Entry 6KHP (X-ray diffraction, 2.30 A resolution); this record covers chains A and B.

[Chain A (and B)]
Name: Tryptophan decarboxylase 1
Organism: Oryza sativa subsp. japonica
Notes: EC 4.1.1.-; chain B of this document is another copy of the same molecule, construct and numbering; everything in this record applies to it too
UniProtKB: Q6ZJK7 (TDC1_ORYSJ); numbering as in UniProt (aligned over 1-514)
Chain sequence (514 residues; each row starts with the number of its first residue):
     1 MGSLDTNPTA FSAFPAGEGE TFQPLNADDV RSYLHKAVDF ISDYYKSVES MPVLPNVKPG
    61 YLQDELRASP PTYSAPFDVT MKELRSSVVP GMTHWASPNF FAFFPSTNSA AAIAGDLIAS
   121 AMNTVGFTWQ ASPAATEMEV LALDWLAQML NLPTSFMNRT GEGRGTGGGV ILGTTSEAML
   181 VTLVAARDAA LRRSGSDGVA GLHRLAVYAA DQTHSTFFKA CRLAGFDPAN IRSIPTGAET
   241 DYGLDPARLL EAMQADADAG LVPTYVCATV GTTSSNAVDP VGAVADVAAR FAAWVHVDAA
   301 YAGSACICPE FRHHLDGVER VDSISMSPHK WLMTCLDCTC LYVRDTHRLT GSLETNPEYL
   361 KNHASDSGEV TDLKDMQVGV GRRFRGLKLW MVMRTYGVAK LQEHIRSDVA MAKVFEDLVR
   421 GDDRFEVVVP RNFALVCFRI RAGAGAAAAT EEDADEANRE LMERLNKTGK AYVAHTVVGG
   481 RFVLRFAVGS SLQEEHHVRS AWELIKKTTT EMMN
Disordered / not traced: 1-20, 159-162 (chain B: 1-20, 350-367)
Covalently attached groups: pyridoxal phosphate (PLP) linked to Lys330; 2-(1H-indol-3-yl)ethanamine (TSS) linked to Tyr359
Ion coordination: Ca2+ near Asp408 (its only coordinating residue here)
Small-molecule neighbours:
  - pyridoxal phosphate (PLP), molecule 1: Phe104, Thr174, Thr175, Ser176, His214, Thr216, Thr269, Gly271, Thr273, Asp298, Ala300, Tyr301, His329
  - pyridoxal phosphate (PLP), molecule 2: Gly379, Val380, Gly381
  - 2-(1H-indol-3-yl)ethanamine (TSS): Val125, Phe127, Leu360, Val380, Gly381
Curated features (UniProtKB/Swiss-Prot):
  - active site: Tyr359 (Proton donor)
  - binding site (serotonin): Phe104, His214
  - binding site (pyridoxal 5'-phosphate): Thr175, Ser176, Thr273, Val380, Gly381
  - modified residue: Lys330 (N6-(pyridoxal phosphate)lysine)
From the paper describing this entry:
  - binding site for pyridoxal phosphate: Lys330
  - binding site for 2-(1H-indol-3-yl)ethanamine: Trp95, Phe103, Phe104, Val125, Phe127, Leu336, Tyr359, Leu360, Val380
  - conformationally variable residues (order/disorder transition): Thr350 to Ser367
  - mutagenesis - K330A, Y359A, Y359F, Y359H: abolished catalytic activity
  - mutagenesis - E358A, K361A: unchanged catalytic activity
  - catalytic residues: Lys330, Tyr359
  - catalytic residues: His214 (proposed by the authors, not directly observed)
  - specificity-determining residues: Gly381 (proposed by the authors, not directly observed)
  - mutagenesis - H214A, H214F, H214Q, H214Y: decreased catalytic activity

[How chain A and chain B interact]
Pairs across the interface (302; chain A residue first):
  Phe22(A) - Met333(B)  hydrophobic
  Phe22(A) - Tyr396(B)  hydrophobic
  Gln23(A) - Glu494(B)
  Pro24(A) - Asn108(B)
  Pro24(A) - Ser109(B)
  Pro24(A) - Ala110(B)  hydrogen bond (backbone-backbone)
  Pro24(A) - Met333(B)  hydrophobic
  Pro24(A) - Tyr396(B)
  Leu25(A) - Tyr45(B)
  Leu25(A) - Ser109(B)
  Leu25(A) - Ala110(B)
  Leu25(A) - Ile113(B)  hydrophobic
  Leu25(A) - Ser491(B)
  Leu25(A) - Leu492(B)  hydrophobic
  Ala27(A) - Lys46(B)
  Val30(A) - Ile41(B)  hydrophobic
  Val30(A) - Tyr45(B)  hydrophobic
  Val30(A) - Ala110(B)  hydrophobic
  Tyr33(A) - Ala110(B)  hydrophobic
  Tyr33(A) - Ala111(B)
  Tyr33(A) - Thr395(B)
  Tyr33(A) - Tyr396(B)
  Leu34(A) - Val38(B)  hydrophobic
  Leu34(A) - Ile113(B)  hydrophobic
  Leu34(A) - Ala114(B)  hydrophobic
  His35(A) - His35(B)
  His35(A) - Val38(B)
  Ala37(A) - Leu117(B)  hydrophobic
  Ala37(A) - Ile118(B)  hydrophobic
  Val38(A) - Arg31(B)
  Val38(A) - Leu34(B)  hydrophobic
  Val38(A) - His35(B)
  Asp39(A) - Arg31(B)  salt bridge
  Phe40(A) - Ile118(B)  hydrophobic
  Ile41(A) - Val30(B)  hydrophobic
  Ile41(A) - Leu117(B)  hydrophobic
  Ile41(A) - Ala121(B)  hydrophobic
  Ser42(A) - Arg31(B)  hydrogen bond
  Tyr45(A) - Leu25(B)
  Tyr45(A) - Ala121(B)  hydrogen bond (side chain-backbone)
  Lys46(A) - Ala27(B)
  Leu54(A) - Gln130(B)
  Pro55(A) - Pro133(B)  hydrophobic
  Val57(A) - Trp129(B)
  Val57(A) - Pro133(B)  hydrophobic
  Pro59(A) - Trp129(B)
  Pro59(A) - Glu137(B)
  Pro59(A) - Gly368(B)
  Gly60(A) - Glu137(B)  hydrogen bond (backbone-side chain)
  Gly60(A) - Arg159(B)  hydrogen bond (backbone-side chain)
  Gly60(A) - Val370(B)
  Tyr61(A) - Ala134(B)
  Tyr61(A) - Glu137(B)  hydrogen bond (backbone-side chain)
  Leu62(A) - Glu137(B)  hydrogen bond (backbone-side chain)
  Leu62(A) - Met138(B)
  Gln63(A) - Leu141(B)
  Gln63(A) - Arg159(B)
  Gln63(A) - Thr160(B)  hydrogen bond (side chain-backbone)
  Asp64(A) - Arg159(B)  salt bridge
  Leu66(A) - Met138(B)  hydrophobic
  Leu66(A) - Leu141(B)  hydrophobic
  Leu66(A) - Trp390(B)
  Arg67(A) - Leu141(B)
  Arg67(A) - Trp145(B)  hydrogen bond (backbone-side chain)
  Ala68(A) - Trp145(B)  hydrogen bond (backbone-side chain)
  Ala68(A) - Gln148(B)  hydrogen bond (backbone-side chain)
  Ser69(A) - Trp145(B)
  Ser69(A) - Gln148(B)  hydrogen bond
  Pro70(A) - Trp145(B)  hydrophobic
  Pro70(A) - Met149(B)  hydrophobic
  Pro70(A) - Val398(B)  hydrophobic
  Pro71(A) - Trp145(B)
  Pro71(A) - Met393(B)
  Pro71(A) - Arg394(B)
  Pro71(A) - Gly397(B)
  Pro71(A) - Val398(B)  hydrogen bond (backbone-backbone)
  Thr72(A) - Gly397(B)
  Thr72(A) - Val398(B)  hydrogen bond (backbone-backbone)
  Thr72(A) - Ala399(B)  hydrogen bond (backbone-backbone)
  Tyr73(A) - Tyr396(B)
  Tyr73(A) - Gly397(B)
  Ser74(A) - Thr395(B)
  Ser74(A) - Tyr396(B)
  Ser74(A) - Lys400(B)  hydrogen bond
  Ala75(A) - Arg394(B)
  Ala75(A) - Thr395(B)  hydrogen bond (backbone-backbone)
  Phe77(A) - Ala114(B)  hydrophobic
  Phe77(A) - Met391(B)  hydrophobic
  Phe77(A) - Thr395(B)
  Val79(A) - Arg394(B)
  Thr80(A) - Trp390(B)
  Thr80(A) - Met391(B)
  Thr80(A) - Arg394(B)
  Thr80(A) - Thr395(B)  hydrogen bond
  Met81(A) - Ile118(B)  hydrophobic
  Glu83(A) - Trp390(B)
  Glu83(A) - Arg394(B)  salt bridge
  Leu84(A) - Ile118(B)  hydrophobic
  Leu84(A) - Trp390(B)
  Leu84(A) - Met391(B)  hydrophobic
  Val88(A) - Ala134(B)
  Val88(A) - Met138(B)  hydrophobic
  Gly91(A) - Pro133(B)
  Gly91(A) - Ala134(B)  hydrogen bond (backbone-backbone)
  Met92(A) - Met122(B)  hydrophobic
  Met92(A) - Ser132(B)
  Met92(A) - Ala134(B)
  Thr93(A) - Thr124(B)
  Thr93(A) - Gln130(B)  hydrogen bond (side chain-backbone)
  Thr93(A) - Ala131(B)
  Thr93(A) - Ser132(B)  hydrogen bond (backbone-side chain)
  Thr93(A) - Pro133(B)
  Trp95(A) - Asn123(B)
  Trp95(A) - Thr124(B)
  Trp95(A) - Val125(B)
  Trp95(A) - Phe127(B)  hydrophobic
  Trp95(A) - Ala131(B)  hydrogen bond (side chain-backbone)
  Phe103(A) - Phe127(B)  hydrophobic
  Ser106(A) - Asn123(B)  hydrogen bond (side chain-backbone)
  Asn108(A) - Pro24(B)
  Asn108(A) - Ser120(B)  hydrogen bond (side chain-backbone)
  Asn108(A) - Ala121(B)
  Asn108(A) - Asn123(B)
  Ser109(A) - Pro24(B)
  Ser109(A) - Leu25(B)
  Ala110(A) - Pro24(B)  hydrogen bond (backbone-backbone)
  Ala110(A) - Leu25(B)
  Ala110(A) - Val30(B)  hydrophobic
  Ala110(A) - Tyr33(B)  hydrophobic
  Ala111(A) - Tyr33(B)
  Ile113(A) - Leu25(B)  hydrophobic
  Ile113(A) - Leu34(B)  hydrophobic
  Ile113(A) - Leu117(B)  hydrophobic
  Ile113(A) - Ala121(B)  hydrophobic
  Ala114(A) - Leu34(B)  hydrophobic
  Ala114(A) - Phe77(B)  hydrophobic
  Asp116(A) - Ser120(B)
  Asp116(A) - Arg383(B)  salt bridge
  Leu117(A) - Ala37(B)  hydrophobic
  Leu117(A) - Ile41(B)  hydrophobic
  Leu117(A) - Ile113(B)  hydrophobic
  Ile118(A) - Ala37(B)  hydrophobic
  Ile118(A) - Phe40(B)  hydrophobic
  Ile118(A) - Met81(B)  hydrophobic
  Ile118(A) - Leu84(B)  hydrophobic
  Ser120(A) - Asn108(B)  hydrogen bond (backbone-side chain)
  Ser120(A) - Asp116(B)
  Ser120(A) - Cys335(B)
  Ala121(A) - Ile41(B)  hydrophobic
  Ala121(A) - Tyr45(B)  hydrogen bond (backbone-side chain)
  Ala121(A) - Asn108(B)
  Met122(A) - Phe40(B)  hydrophobic
  Met122(A) - Tyr44(B)  hydrophobic
  Met122(A) - Met92(B)  hydrophobic
  Asn123(A) - Trp95(B)
  Asn123(A) - Ser106(B)  hydrogen bond (backbone-side chain)
  Asn123(A) - Thr107(B)
  Asn123(A) - Asn108(B)
  Asn123(A) - Cys335(B)
  Asn123(A) - Leu336(B)  hydrogen bond (side chain-backbone)
  Thr124(A) - Thr93(B)
  Thr124(A) - Trp95(B)
  Val125(A) - Trp95(B)
  Val125(A) - Leu336(B)  hydrophobic
  Phe127(A) - Trp95(B)  hydrophobic
  Phe127(A) - Phe103(B)  hydrophobic
  Trp129(A) - Val57(B)
  Trp129(A) - Lys58(B)
  Trp129(A) - Pro59(B)
  Gln130(A) - Leu54(B)
  Gln130(A) - Thr93(B)  hydrogen bond (backbone-side chain)
  Ala131(A) - Thr93(B)  hydrogen bond (backbone-side chain)
  Ala131(A) - Trp95(B)  hydrogen bond (backbone-side chain)
  Ser132(A) - Met92(B)
  Ser132(A) - Thr93(B)  hydrogen bond (side chain-backbone)
  Pro133(A) - Pro55(B)
  Pro133(A) - Val57(B)  hydrophobic
  Pro133(A) - Gly91(B)
  Pro133(A) - Thr93(B)
  Ala134(A) - Tyr61(B)
  Ala134(A) - Val88(B)
  Ala134(A) - Gly91(B)  hydrogen bond (backbone-backbone)
  Glu137(A) - Lys58(B)
  Glu137(A) - Pro59(B)
  Glu137(A) - Gly60(B)  hydrogen bond (side chain-backbone)
  Glu137(A) - Tyr61(B)  hydrogen bond (side chain-backbone)
  Glu137(A) - Leu62(B)  hydrogen bond (side chain-backbone)
  Met138(A) - Leu62(B)
  Met138(A) - Leu66(B)  hydrophobic
  Met138(A) - Val88(B)  hydrophobic
  Leu141(A) - Leu66(B)  hydrophobic
  Leu141(A) - Arg67(B)
  Trp145(A) - Arg67(B)  hydrogen bond (side chain-backbone)
  Trp145(A) - Ala68(B)  hydrogen bond (side chain-backbone)
  Trp145(A) - Ser69(B)
  Trp145(A) - Pro70(B)  hydrophobic
  Trp145(A) - Pro71(B)
  Gln148(A) - Ala68(B)  hydrogen bond (side chain-backbone)
  Gln148(A) - Ser69(B)  hydrogen bond
  Gln148(A) - Pro70(B)
  Met149(A) - Pro70(B)  hydrophobic
  Thr174(A) - Gly381(B)
  Ser176(A) - Val378(B)
  Ser176(A) - Gly379(B)
  Glu177(A) - Val378(B)
  Leu180(A) - Leu180(B)  hydrophobic
  Val184(A) - Leu223(B)  hydrophobic
  Arg187(A) - Arg222(B)  hydrogen bond (side chain-backbone)
  Arg187(A) - Leu223(B)  hydrogen bond (side chain-backbone)
  Arg187(A) - Gly225(B)
  Asp197(A) - Asp227(B)
  Gly198(A) - Asp227(B)
  Val199(A) - His203(B)
  Val199(A) - Gly225(B)
  Val199(A) - Phe226(B)
  Val199(A) - Asp227(B)  hydrogen bond (backbone-side chain)
  Ala200(A) - His203(B)
  Leu202(A) - Leu202(B)  hydrophobic
  His203(A) - Val199(B)
  His203(A) - Ala200(B)
  Lys219(A) - Asp375(B)  hydrogen bond (side chain-backbone)
  Lys219(A) - Gln377(B)  hydrogen bond (side chain-backbone)
  Lys219(A) - Val378(B)
  Lys219(A) - Val380(B)
  Arg222(A) - Arg187(B)  hydrogen bond (backbone-side chain)
  Leu223(A) - Val184(B)  hydrophobic
  Leu223(A) - Arg187(B)  hydrogen bond (backbone-side chain)
  Leu223(A) - Leu223(B)
  Leu223(A) - Ala224(B)
  Ala224(A) - Leu223(B)
  Gly225(A) - Arg187(B)
  Gly225(A) - Val199(B)
  Asp227(A) - Asp197(B)
  Asp227(A) - Gly198(B)
  Asp227(A) - Val199(B)  hydrogen bond (side chain-backbone)
  Met333(A) - Pro24(B)  hydrophobic
  Cys335(A) - Ser120(B)
  Cys335(A) - Asn123(B)
  Leu336(A) - Asn123(B)  hydrogen bond (backbone-side chain)
  Leu336(A) - Val125(B)  hydrophobic
  Leu336(A) - Arg382(B)
  Leu336(A) - Arg383(B)  hydrogen bond (backbone-side chain)
  Asp337(A) - Arg382(B)
  Asp337(A) - Arg383(B)  hydrogen bond (side chain-backbone)
  Asp337(A) - Arg385(B)  salt bridge
  Leu353(A) - Lys219(B)  hydrogen bond (backbone-side chain)
  Leu353(A) - Leu223(B)  hydrophobic
  Thr355(A) - Ser215(B)
  Thr355(A) - Lys219(B)
  Pro357(A) - Ser215(B)
  Glu358(A) - His475(B)  salt bridge
  Glu358(A) - Val477(B)
  Tyr359(A) - Phe103(B)
  Tyr359(A) - His214(B)  hydrogen bond
  Tyr359(A) - Thr273(B)
  Tyr359(A) - His475(B)
  Leu360(A) - Phe103(B)  hydrophobic
  Lys361(A) - His475(B)
  His363(A) - Glu463(B)  salt bridge
  Val370(A) - Pro59(B)  hydrophobic
  Lys374(A) - Lys219(B)  hydrogen bond (backbone-side chain)
  Gln377(A) - Lys219(B)  hydrogen bond (backbone-side chain)
  Val378(A) - Ser176(B)
  Val378(A) - Thr216(B)
  Val378(A) - Lys219(B)  hydrogen bond (backbone-side chain)
  Gly379(A) - Ser176(B)
  Val380(A) - Ser176(B)
  Val380(A) - His214(B)
  Val380(A) - Thr216(B)
  Arg383(A) - Leu336(B)  hydrogen bond (side chain-backbone)
  Arg383(A) - Asp337(B)
  Phe384(A) - Val88(B)  hydrophobic
  Arg385(A) - Asp337(B)  salt bridge
  Trp390(A) - Thr80(B)
  Trp390(A) - Glu83(B)
  Met391(A) - Thr80(B)
  Met391(A) - Leu84(B)  hydrophobic
  Met393(A) - Pro71(B)
  Arg394(A) - Pro71(B)
  Arg394(A) - Val79(B)
  Arg394(A) - Thr80(B)
  Arg394(A) - Glu83(B)  salt bridge
  Thr395(A) - Tyr33(B)
  Thr395(A) - Ser74(B)
  Thr395(A) - Ala75(B)  hydrogen bond (backbone-backbone)
  Thr395(A) - Phe77(B)
  Thr395(A) - Thr80(B)  hydrogen bond
  Tyr396(A) - Phe22(B)  hydrophobic
  Tyr396(A) - Tyr33(B)
  Tyr396(A) - Tyr73(B)
  Tyr396(A) - Ser74(B)  hydrogen bond (backbone-backbone)
  Gly397(A) - Pro71(B)
  Gly397(A) - Thr72(B)
  Gly397(A) - Tyr73(B)
  Val398(A) - Pro70(B)  hydrophobic
  Val398(A) - Pro71(B)  hydrogen bond (backbone-backbone)
  Val398(A) - Thr72(B)  hydrogen bond (backbone-backbone)
  Ala399(A) - Thr72(B)  hydrogen bond (backbone-backbone)
  Lys400(A) - Phe22(B)
  Lys400(A) - Ser74(B)
  Ser491(A) - Leu25(B)
  Leu492(A) - Leu25(B)  hydrophobic
Interface residues without a listed pair, chain A (145 interface residues in all): Asp29, Arg31, Tyr44, Lys58, Ala96, Thr107, Asp144, Thr216, Phe226, Ser352, Glu354, Ala364, Gly381, Arg382, Leu387, Tyr472, Glu494
Interface residues without a listed pair, chain B (145 interface residues in all): Gln23, Asp29, Ser42, Gln63, Ala96, Asp144, Gly161, Thr174, Pro228, Glu369, Lys374, Leu387, Tyr472, Ala474, Thr476
Interface features reported in the paper:
  - pairs named by the authors: His214(B)-Tyr359(A) (hydrogen bond)

[Summary]
The chain A/chain B interface involves 145 residues from each chain, with 64 hydrogen bonds and 9 salt
bridges. Among the polar pairs are Asp39(A)-Arg31(B), Asp64(A)-Arg159(B) and Glu83(A)-Arg394(B). The authors
report a hydrogen bond between His214(B) and Tyr359(A). From the paper: catalytic residues Lys330(A),
Tyr359(A) and His214(A); K330A, Y359A and Y359F of chain A, among others, abolish catalytic activity; 10
substitutions were tested in all.
Chain A and chain B are both Tryptophan decarboxylase 1 (Oryza sativa subsp. japonica); the structure, Crystal
structure of Oryza sativa TDC with PLP and tryptamine, was determined by X-ray diffraction (same publication
as 6KHN and 6KHO).
